PDB entry 7UIC | electron microscopy, 3.70 A resolution | chains c and o of the 6 polymer chains in the assembly

== Chain c ==
Molecule: Mediator of RNA polymerase II transcription subunit 3
Organism: Saccharomyces cerevisiae S288C
Reference sequence: P40356 (MED3_YEAST); residue numbers follow UniProt; this construct covers 1-397
Chain sequence (397 residues; each row starts with the number of its first residue):
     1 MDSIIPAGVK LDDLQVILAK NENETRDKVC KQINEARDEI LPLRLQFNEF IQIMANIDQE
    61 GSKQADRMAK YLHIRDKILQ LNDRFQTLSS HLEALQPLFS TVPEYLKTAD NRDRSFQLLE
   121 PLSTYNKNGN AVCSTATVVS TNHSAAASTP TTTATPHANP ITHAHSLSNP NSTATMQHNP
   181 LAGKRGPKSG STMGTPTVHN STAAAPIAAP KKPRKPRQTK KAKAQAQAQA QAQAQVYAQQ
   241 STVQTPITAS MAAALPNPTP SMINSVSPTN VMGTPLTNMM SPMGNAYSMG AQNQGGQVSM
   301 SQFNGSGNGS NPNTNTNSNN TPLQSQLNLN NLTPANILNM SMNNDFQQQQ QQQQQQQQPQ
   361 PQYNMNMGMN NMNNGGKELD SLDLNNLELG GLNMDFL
Unresolved in the structure: 111-397
Curated features (UniProtKB/Swiss-Prot):
  - modified residue: M1 (N-acetylmethionine)

== Chain o ==
Molecule: Mediator of RNA polymerase II transcription subunit 15
Organism: Saccharomyces cerevisiae S288C
Reference sequence: P19659 (MED15_YEAST); residues 1-1081 here = UniProt positions 1-1081
Chain sequence (1081 residues; row label = number of the first residue in the row):
     1 MSAAPVQDKD TLSNAERAKN VNGLLQVLMD INTLNGGSSD TADKIRIHAK NFEAALFAKS
    61 SSKKEYMDSM NEKVAVMRNT YNTRKNAVTA AAANNNIKPV EQHHINNLKN SGNSANNMNV
   121 NMNLNPQMFL NQQAQARQQV AQQLRNQQQQ QQQQQQQQRR QLTPQQQQLV NQMKVAPIPK
   181 QLLQRIPNIP PNINTWQQVT ALAQQKLLTP QDMEAAKEVY KIHQQLLFKA RLQQQQAQAQ
   241 AQANNNNNGL PQNGNINNNI NIPQQQQMQP PNSSANNNPL QQQSSQNTVP NVLNQINQIF
   301 SPEEQRSLLQ EAIETCKNFE KTQLGSTMTE PVKQSFIRKY INQKALRKIQ ALRDVKNNNN
   361 ANNNGSNLQR AQNVPMNIIQ QQQQQNTNNN DTIATSATPN AAAFSQQQNA SSKLYQMQQQ
   421 QQAQAQAQAQ AQAQAQAQAQ AQAAQAAQAQ AQAQAQAQAQ AQAQAQAQAQ AQAQAQAQAQ
   481 AHAQHQPSQQ PQQAQQQPNP LHGLTPTAKD VEVIKQLSLD ASKTNLRLTD VTNSLSNEEK
   541 EKIKMKLKQG QKLFVQVSNF APQVYIITKN ENFLKEVFQL RIFVKEILEK CAEGIFVVKL
   601 DTVDRLIIKY QKYWESMRIQ ILRRQAILRQ QQQMANNNGN PGTTSTGNNN NIATQQNMQQ
   661 SLQQMQHLQQ LKMQQQQQQQ QQQQQQQQQQ QQQQQQHIYP SSTPGVANYS AMANAPGNNI
   721 PYMNHKNTSS MDFLNSMENT PKVPVSAAAT PSLNKTINGK VNGRTKSNTI PVTSIPSTNK
   781 KLSISNAASQ QPTPRSASNT AKSTPNTNPS PLKTQTKNGT PNPNNMKTVQ SPMGAQPSYN
   841 SAIIENAFRK EELLLKDLEI RKLEISSRFK HRQEIFKDSP MDLFMSTLGD CLGIKDEEML
   901 TSCTIPKAVV DHINGSGKRK PTKAAQRARD QDSIDISIKD NKLVMKSKFN KSNRSYSIAL
   961 SNVAAIFKGI GGNFKDLSTL VHSSSPSTSS NMDVGNPRKR KASVLEISPQ DSIASVLSPD
  1021 SNIMSDSKKI KVDSPDDPFM TKSGATTSEK QEVTNEAPFL TSGTSSEQFN VWDWNNWTSA
  1081 T
Unresolved in the structure: 1-847, 959-1081
Curated features (UniProtKB/Swiss-Prot):
  - region: L25 to A49 (Interaction with GCN4)
  - modified residue: S2 (N-acetylserine), S335 (Phosphoserine), S736 (Phosphoserine), S752 (Phosphoserine), S783 (Phosphoserine), S785 (Phosphoserine), S789 (Phosphoserine), T793 (Phosphothreonine), S831 (Phosphoserine), S1003 (Phosphoserine), S1008 (Phosphoserine), S1018 (Phosphoserine), S1034 (Phosphoserine)
  - mutagenesis: M29 to D43 (Decreases the interaction between the mediator complex and GCN4. Decreases transcription of GCN4-dependent targets. Sensitive to amino acid starvation), M29 to S39 (Decreases the interaction between the mediator complex and GCN4. Decreases transcription of GCN4-dependent targets. Sensitive to amino acid starvation), W196 to V199 (Decreases transcription of GCN4-dependent targets. Decreases recruitment of the mediator complex to the upstream activating sequence (UAS) of amino-acid starvation responsive genes ...)

== How chain c and chain o interact ==
Residue-residue contacts (11; chain c residue first):
  Q64(c) - L892(o)
  R67(c) - L892(o)
  M68(c) - I894(o)  hydrophobic
  Y71(c) - L888(o)  hydrophobic
  Y71(c) - L892(o)  hydrophobic
  L72(c) - L900(o)  hydrophobic
  R75(c) - M881(o)
  R75(c) - M885(o)
  R75(c) - L900(o)  hydrogen bond (side chain-backbone)
  R75(c) - S902(o)
  I78(c) - M881(o)  hydrophobic
Also at the interface, not in a pair above, chain c (8 interface residues in all): I74
Also at the interface, not in a pair above, chain o (8 interface residues in all): E898

== In short ==
Chain c and chain o each contribute 8 residues to their interface; the contacts include 1 hydrogen bond. Its
one hydrogen-bonded contact is R75(c)-L900(o). From UniProt: 15 mutagenesis sites on chain o.
Chain c is Mediator of RNA polymerase II transcription subunit 3 and chain o is Mediator of RNA polymerase II
transcription subunit 15, both from Saccharomyces cerevisiae S288C; the structure, Mediator-PIC Early (Tail
A), was determined by electron microscopy (same publication as 7UI9, 7UIF, 7UIG, 7UIK, 7UIL and 7UIO).
